Entry 8IO2 (electron microscopy, 3.10 A resolution); this record covers chains C and O of the 17 polymer chains in the assembly.

Chain C:
Molecule: Ribulose bisphosphate carboxylase large chain
Source organism: Synechococcus sp. (strain ATCC 27144 / PCC 6301 / SAUG 1402/1)
Notes: EC 4.1.1.39
Reference sequence: P00880 (RBL_SYNP6); residue numbers follow UniProt; this construct covers 2-472
Sequence (471 residues; numbered 2 to 472; the number before each row is that of its first residue):
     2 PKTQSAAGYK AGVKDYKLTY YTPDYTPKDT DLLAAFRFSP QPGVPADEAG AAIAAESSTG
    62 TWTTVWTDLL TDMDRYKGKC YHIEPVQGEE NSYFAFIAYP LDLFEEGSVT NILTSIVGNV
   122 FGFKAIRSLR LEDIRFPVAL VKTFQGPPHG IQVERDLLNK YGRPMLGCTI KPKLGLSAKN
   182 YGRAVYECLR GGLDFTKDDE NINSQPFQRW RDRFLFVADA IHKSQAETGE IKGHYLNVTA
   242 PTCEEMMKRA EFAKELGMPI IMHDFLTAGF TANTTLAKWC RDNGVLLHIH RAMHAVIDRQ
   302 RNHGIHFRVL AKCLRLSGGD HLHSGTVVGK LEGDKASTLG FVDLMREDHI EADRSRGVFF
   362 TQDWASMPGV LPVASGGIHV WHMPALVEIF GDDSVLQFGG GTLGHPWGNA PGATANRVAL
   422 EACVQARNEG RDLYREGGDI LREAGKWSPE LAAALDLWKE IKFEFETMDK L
Unresolved in the structure: 2-17, 62-74, 174-176, 330-334, 401-404, 459-472

Chain O:
Molecule: Rubisco accumulation factor 1.2, chloroplastic
Source organism: Arabidopsis thaliana
Reference sequence: Q9SR19 (RAF2_ARATH); aligned to UniProt positions 73-418 over residues 92-437 (the alignment contains insertions or deletions, so no single offset holds)
Sequence (346 residues; row label = number of the first residue in the row):
    92 SPIPTQFRSL DSAGKIEILA GRMALWFEYA PLISSLYTDG FTPPTIEELT GISSIEQNRL
   152 IVGAQVRDSI LQSIHEPELI SAFDTGGAEL LYEIRLLSTT QRVAAATFII DRNIDSKGAQ
   212 DLARAIKDYP NRRGDVGWLD FDYNLPGDCL SFLYYRQSRE NKNPSDQRTS MLLQALGVAE
   272 SEKAKNRLNT ELYGDRIPVV RLKFGEVAEA TSVVVLPVCK AEEGEKKILE APMEIIAGGD
   332 FKVVEAEKGW KRWVVLPSWN PVAAIGKGGV AVSFRDDRKV LPWDGKEEPL LVVADRVRNV
   392 VEADDGYYLV VAENGLKLEK GSDLKAREVK ESLGMVVLVV RPPRED
Unresolved in the structure: 92-286, 437

Interface between chain C and chain O:
Residue-residue contacts (8; chain C residue first):
  Gln42(C) with Glu436(O)
  Pro43(C) with Phe295(O), hydrophobic; Pro434(O); Arg435(O); Glu436(O), hydrogen bond (backbone-backbone)
  Gly44(C) with Arg435(O)
  Glu91(C) with Pro380(O)
  Tyr94(C) with Glu378(O), hydrogen bond (side chain-backbone)
Also at the interface, not in a pair above, chain C (6 interface residues in all): Ala47

Overview:
Chain C and chain O each contribute 6 residues to their interface; the contacts include 2 hydrogen bonds.
Polar pairs include Tyr94(C)-Glu378(O) and Pro43(C)-Glu436(O).
Here chain C is Ribulose bisphosphate carboxylase large chain (Synechococcus sp. (strain ATCC 27144 / PCC 6301
/ SAUG 1402/1)) and chain O is Rubisco accumulation factor 1.2, chloroplastic (Arabidopsis thaliana). Entry
8IO2 (The Rubisco assembly intermidate of Arabidopsis thaliana Rubisco accumulation factor 1 (AtRaf1) and
Rubisco large subunit ...) was determined by electron microscopy, deposited together with 8ILB, 8ILM, 8IOJ and
8IOL.
